Entry 6I3M (electron microscopy, 3.93 A resolution); this record covers chains C and L of the 16 polymer chains in the assembly.

Chain C:
Protein: Translation initiation factor eIF-2B subunit delta
From: Saccharomyces cerevisiae S288C
Reference sequence: P12754 (EI2BD_YEAST); residues 1-651 here = UniProt positions 1-651
Sequence (651 residues; row label = number of the first residue in the row):
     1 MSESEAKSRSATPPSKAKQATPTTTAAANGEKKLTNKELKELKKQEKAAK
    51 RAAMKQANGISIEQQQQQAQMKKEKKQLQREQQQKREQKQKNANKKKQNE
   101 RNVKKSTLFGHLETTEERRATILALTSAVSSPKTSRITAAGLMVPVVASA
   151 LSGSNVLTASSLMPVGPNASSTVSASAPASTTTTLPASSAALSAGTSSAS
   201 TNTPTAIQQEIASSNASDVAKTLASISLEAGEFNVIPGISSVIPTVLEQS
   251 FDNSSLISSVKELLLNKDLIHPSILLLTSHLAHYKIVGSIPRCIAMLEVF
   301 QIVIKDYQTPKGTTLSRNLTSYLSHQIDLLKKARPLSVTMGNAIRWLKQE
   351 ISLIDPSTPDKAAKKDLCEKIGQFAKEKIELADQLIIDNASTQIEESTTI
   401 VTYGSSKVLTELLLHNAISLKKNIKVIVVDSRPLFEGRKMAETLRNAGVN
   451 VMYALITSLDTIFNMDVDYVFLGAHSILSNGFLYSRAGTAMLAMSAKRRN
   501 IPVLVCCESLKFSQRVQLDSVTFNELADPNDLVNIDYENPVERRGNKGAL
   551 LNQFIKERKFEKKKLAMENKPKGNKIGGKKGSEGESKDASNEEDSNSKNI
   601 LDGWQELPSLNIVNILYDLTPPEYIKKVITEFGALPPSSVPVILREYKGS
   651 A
Unresolved in the structure: 1-246, 535-597
Swiss-Prot annotation at these positions:
  - modified residue: Ser2 (N-acetylserine), Ser106 (Phosphoserine), Thr121 (Phosphothreonine)

Chain L:
Protein: Eukaryotic translation initiation factor 2 subunit alpha
From: Saccharomyces cerevisiae S288C
Notes: engineered mutation(s): serine 52 to SEP
Reference sequence: P20459 (IF2A_YEAST); numbering as in UniProt (aligned over 1-304)
Sequence (304 residues; numbered 1 to 304; the number before each row is that of its first residue):
     1 MSTSHCRFYENKYPEIDDIVMVNVQQIAEMGAYVKLLEYDNIEGMILLSE
    51 LSRRRIRSIQKLIRVGKNDVAVVLRVDKEKGYIDLSKRRVSSEDIIKCEE
   101 KYQKSKTVHSILRYCAEKFQIPLEELYKTIAWPLSRKFGHAYEAFKLSII
   151 DETVWEGIEPPSKDVLDELKNYISKRLTPQAVKIRADVEVSCFSYEGIDA
   201 IKDALKSAEDMSTEQMQVKVKLVAAPLYVLTTQALDKQKGIEQLESAIEK
   251 ITEVITKYGGVCNITMPPKAVTATEDAELQALLESKELDNRSDSEDDEDE
   301 SDDE
Unresolved in the structure: 1-2, 175-181, 211-217, 266-304
Modified residues: Ser52 (phosphoserine; SEP)
Swiss-Prot annotation at these positions:
  - modified residue (Phosphoserine): Ser52, Ser292, Ser294
From the paper describing this entry:
  - post-translational modification sites: Ser52
  - mutagenesis - I63N: increased growth in response to eIF2BdeltaL381Q mutant strain

Chain C / chain L interface:
Contacting residue pairs (9):
  Lys376(C) with Ile63(L)
  Glu377(C) with Ile59(L)
  Leu381(C) with Ile59(L); Leu62(L)
  Leu385(C) with Leu62(L), hydrophobic
  Glu631(C) with Ser58(L)
  Phe632(C) with Ser58(L)
  Tyr647(C) with Arg57(L)
  Ser650(C) with Arg57(L)
Other interface residues (no listed pair), chain C (13 interface residues in all): Lys378, Ala382, Gln384, Glu646, Ala651
Other interface residues (no listed pair), chain L (6 interface residues in all): Lys67
From the paper, about this interface:
  - specific contacts: Leu381(C)-Ile63(L)

Overview:
The interface between chain C and chain L involves 13 residues on one side and 6 on the other. The authors
report a contact between Leu381(C) and Ile63(L). The paper reports that I63N of chain L increases growth in
response to eIF2BdeltaL381Q mutant strain; a modification site at Ser52(L).
Here chain C is Translation initiation factor eIF-2B subunit delta and chain L is Eukaryotic translation
initiation factor 2 subunit alpha, both from Saccharomyces cerevisiae S288C. Entry 6I3M (eIF2B:eIF2 complex,
phosphorylated on eIF2 alpha serine 52) was determined by electron microscopy together with 6I7T from the same
study.
